6O6V - chains A and B of the 4 polymer chains in the assembly; structure by X-ray diffraction, 2.35 A resolution.

[Chain A (and B)]
Protein: Csm6
From: Thermococcus onnurineus
Notes: chain B of this document is another copy of the same molecule, construct and numbering; everything in this record applies to it too
Reference sequence: B6YWC3 (B6YWC3_THEON); numbering as in UniProt (aligned over 1-432)
Sequence (440 residues; row label = number of the first residue in the row; numbers below 1 keep their minus sign (Met-1 is residue -1)):
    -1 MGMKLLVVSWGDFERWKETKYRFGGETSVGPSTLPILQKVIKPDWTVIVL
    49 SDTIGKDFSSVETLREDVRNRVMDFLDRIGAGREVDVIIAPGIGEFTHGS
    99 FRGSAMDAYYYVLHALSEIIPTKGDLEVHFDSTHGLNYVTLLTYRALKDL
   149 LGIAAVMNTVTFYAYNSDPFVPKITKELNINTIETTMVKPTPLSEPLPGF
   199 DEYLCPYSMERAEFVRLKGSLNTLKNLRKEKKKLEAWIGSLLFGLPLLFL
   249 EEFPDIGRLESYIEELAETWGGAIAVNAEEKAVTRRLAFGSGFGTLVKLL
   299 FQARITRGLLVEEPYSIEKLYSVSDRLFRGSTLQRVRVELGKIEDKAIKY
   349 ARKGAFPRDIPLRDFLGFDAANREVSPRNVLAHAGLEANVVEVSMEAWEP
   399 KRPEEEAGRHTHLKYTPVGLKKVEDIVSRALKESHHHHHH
Not modelled in the structure: -1 to 0, 434-438 (chain B: -1 to 0, 433-438)
Differences from the reference sequence: initiating methionine (-1); expression tag (0, 433-438)

[Chain A / chain B interface]
Contacting residue pairs - 74 pairs, chain A then chain B:
  Ile91(A) - Asp166(B)
  Ile91(A) - Pro167(B)
  Ile91(A) - Asn179(B)
  Gly92(A) - Pro167(B)
  Glu93(A) - Val169(B)
  Glu93(A) - Ile172(B)
  Phe94(A) - Pro167(B)  hydrophobic
  Phe94(A) - Ile172(B)
  Thr95(A) - Lys171(B)
  Thr95(A) - Ile172(B)
  Ala103(A) - Asn179(B)
  Met104(A) - Thr180(B)
  Met104(A) - Ile181(B)
  Ser130(A) - Asn135(B)  hydrogen bond (backbone-side chain)
  Ser130(A) - Leu139(B)
  Thr131(A) - Asn135(B)  hydrogen bond (backbone-side chain)
  Asn135(A) - Ser130(B)
  Asn135(A) - Thr131(B)  hydrogen bond (side chain-backbone)
  Asn135(A) - Asn164(B)  hydrogen bond
  Tyr136(A) - Asn164(B)
  Tyr136(A) - Ile181(B)  hydrophobic
  Leu139(A) - Ser130(B)
  Leu139(A) - Leu139(B)  hydrophobic
  Leu140(A) - Ile181(B)
  Tyr142(A) - Arg143(B)
  Arg143(A) - Tyr142(B)
  Arg143(A) - Ile181(B)  hydrogen bond (side chain-backbone)
  Arg143(A) - Glu182(B)  salt bridge
  Asn164(A) - Asn135(B)  hydrogen bond
  Asn164(A) - Tyr136(B)
  Asp166(A) - Ile91(B)
  Pro167(A) - Ile91(B)
  Pro167(A) - Phe94(B)  hydrophobic
  Val169(A) - Glu93(B)
  Val169(A) - Thr95(B)
  Ile172(A) - Glu93(B)
  Ile172(A) - Phe94(B)
  Asn179(A) - Ile91(B)
  Asn179(A) - Ala103(B)
  Thr180(A) - Met104(B)
  Ile181(A) - Ala103(B)  hydrophobic
  Ile181(A) - Met104(B)
  Ile181(A) - Tyr136(B)  hydrophobic
  Ile181(A) - Leu139(B)  hydrophobic
  Ile181(A) - Leu140(B)
  Ile181(A) - Arg143(B)  hydrogen bond (backbone-side chain)
  Glu182(A) - Arg143(B)  salt bridge
  Lys187(A) - Ser192(B)
  Lys187(A) - Ser432(B)
  Ser192(A) - Lys187(B)  hydrogen bond
  Phe241(A) - Gly328(B)
  Phe241(A) - Ser329(B)  hydrogen bond (backbone-side chain)
  Arg327(A) - Ser432(B)  hydrogen bond
  Gly328(A) - Phe241(B)
  Ser329(A) - Phe241(B)  hydrogen bond (side chain-backbone)
  Ser329(A) - Leu379(B)
  Gln332(A) - Arg376(B)
  Gln332(A) - Leu379(B)
  Gln332(A) - Ala380(B)
  Arg333(A) - Arg333(B)
  Arg333(A) - Glu337(B)  salt bridge
  Arg333(A) - Ala380(B)  hydrogen bond (side chain-backbone)
  Arg333(A) - His381(B)
  Val336(A) - Arg376(B)
  Val336(A) - Ala380(B)  hydrophobic
  Arg376(A) - Gln332(B)
  Arg376(A) - Val336(B)
  Leu379(A) - Ser329(B)
  Leu379(A) - Gln332(B)
  Ala380(A) - Gln332(B)
  Ala380(A) - Arg333(B)  hydrogen bond (backbone-side chain)
  Ala380(A) - Val336(B)  hydrophobic
  His381(A) - Arg333(B)
  His433(A) - Met185(B)
Other interface residues (no listed pair), chain A (43 interface residues in all): Phe128, Thr183, Arg335, Glu337, Pro375
Other interface residues (no listed pair), chain B (44 interface residues in all): Gly92, Phe128, Thr138, Thr184, Arg335

[Overview]
The interface between chain A and chain B involves 43 residues on one side and 44 on the other, with 13
hydrogen bonds and 3 salt bridges. Polar pairs include Arg143(A)-Glu182(B), Arg333(A)-Glu337(B) and
Ser130(A)-Asn135(B).
Both chains are Csm6 (Thermococcus onnurineus). Entry 6O6V (Crystal structure of Csm6 in complex with cA4 by
soaking cA4 into Csm6) was determined by X-ray diffraction together with 6O6X and 6O71 from the same study.
